PDB entry 3FOZ | X-ray diffraction, 2.50 A resolution | chains B and D of the 4 polymer chains in the assembly

[Chain B]
Molecule: tRNA delta(2)-isopentenylpyrophosphate transferase
From: Escherichia coli K-12
Notes: EC 2.5.1.8
UniProtKB: P16384 (MIAA_ECOLI); residues 1-316 here = UniProt positions 1-316
Sequence (316 residues; row label = number of the first residue in the row):
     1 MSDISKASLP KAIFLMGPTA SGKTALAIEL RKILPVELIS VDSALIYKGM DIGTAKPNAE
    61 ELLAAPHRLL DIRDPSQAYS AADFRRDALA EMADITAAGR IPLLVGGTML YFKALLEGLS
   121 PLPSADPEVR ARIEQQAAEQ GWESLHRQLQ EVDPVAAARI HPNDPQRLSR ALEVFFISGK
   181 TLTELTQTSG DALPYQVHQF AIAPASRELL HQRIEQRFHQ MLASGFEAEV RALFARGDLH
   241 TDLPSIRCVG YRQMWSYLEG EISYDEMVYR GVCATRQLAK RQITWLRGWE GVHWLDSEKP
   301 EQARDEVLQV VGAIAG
Disordered / not traced: 1-8, 312-316
Metal / ion sites: Ca2+: Thr-284, Arg-287 (shared with A31(D) of chain D)
UniProt features mapped onto this chain:
  - region: Asp-42 to Leu-45 (Interaction with substrate tRNA), Ser-120 to Ser-124 (Interaction with substrate tRNA), Gln-166 to Arg-170 (Interaction with substrate tRNA), Ser-206 to Glu-229 (Interaction with isopentenylpyrophosphate transferase), Arg-247 to Arg-252 (Interaction with substrate tRNA), Lys-280 to Arg-287 (Interaction with substrate tRNA)
  - binding site (ATP): Gly-17 to Thr-24
  - binding site (substrate): Thr-19 to Thr-24
  - site: Thr-108 (Interaction with substrate tRNA), Arg-130 (Interaction with substrate tRNA), Lys-280 (Required for specificity towards tRNA substrates containing a purine at position 29)
From the paper describing this entry:
  - binding site for tRNA(Phe): Asp-42, Ser-43, Thr-54, Thr-108, Ser-120, Leu-122, Ser-124, Arg-130, Gln-166, Arg-167, Arg-170, Arg-247, Arg-252, Lys-280, Arg-281
  - catalytic residues: Asp-42 (citing earlier work)
  - mutagenesis - K280A: abolished catalytic activity (citing earlier work)
  - specificity-determining residues: Lys-280 (proposed by the authors, not directly observed)

[Chain D]
Molecule: tRNA(Phe)
Sequence (69 nucleotides; numbered 4 to 72; the number before each row is that of its first residue):
     4 CGGAUAGCUC AGUCGGUAGA GCAGGGGAUU GAAAAUCCCC GUGUCCUUGG UUCGAUUCCG
    64 AGUCCGGGC
Metal / ion sites: Ca2+ site 1: A7, U8, A14; Ca2+ site 2 near U12 (its only coordinating residue here); Ca2+ site 3: C17, G19; Ca2+ site 4: G22, U45; Ca2+ site 5: A31 (shared with Thr-284(B), Arg-287(B) of chain B); Ca2+ site 6 near A58 (its only coordinating residue here); Ca2+ site 7 near U60 (its only coordinating residue here); Ca2+ site 8 near G70 (its only coordinating residue here)

[Interface between chain B and chain D]
Contacting residue pairs (84; chain B residue first):
  Asp-42(B) / A37(D)  hydrogen bond to the base
  Ser-43(B) / A36(D)  phosphate contact
  Ser-43(B) / A37(D)  hydrogen bond to the phosphate
  Ala-44(B) / A37(D)  base contact
  Gly-53(B) / A37(D)  base contact
  Thr-54(B) / A37(D)  hydrogen bond to the base
  Tyr-79(B) / A35(D)  sugar contact
  Tyr-79(B) / A36(D)  phosphate contact
  Ser-80(B) / G34(D)  phosphate contact
  Ser-80(B) / A35(D)  sugar contact
  Ala-82(B) / G34(D)  base contact
  Gly-107(B) / A37(D)  phosphate contact
  Thr-108(B) / A36(D)  sugar contact
  Thr-108(B) / A37(D)  hydrogen bond to the phosphate
  Leu-110(B) / U32(D)  sugar contact
  Leu-110(B) / A36(D)  sugar contact
  Tyr-111(B) / A36(D)  hydrogen bond to the phosphate
  Leu-119(B) / U33(D)  sugar contact
  Leu-119(B) / G34(D)  base contact
  Ser-120(B) / U33(D)  hydrogen bond to the base
  Ser-120(B) / G34(D)  hydrogen bond to the base
  Pro-121(B) / G34(D)  base contact
  Leu-122(B) / U33(D)  sugar contact
  Leu-122(B) / G34(D)  hydrogen bond to the base
  Ser-124(B) / G34(D)  base contact
  Ala-125(B) / G34(D)  sugar contact
  Ala-125(B) / A35(D)  phosphate contact
  Arg-130(B) / A35(D)  salt bridge to the phosphate
  His-161(B) / C40(D)  sugar contact
  His-161(B) / C41(D)  sugar contact
  Asn-163(B) / C40(D)  phosphate contact
  Asn-163(B) / C41(D)  phosphate contact
  Asp-164(B) / U39(D)  hydrogen bond to the sugar
  Asp-164(B) / C40(D)  sugar contact
  Pro-165(B) / U39(D)  sugar contact
  Pro-165(B) / C40(D)  phosphate contact
  Gln-166(B) / A35(D)  hydrogen bond to the sugar
  Gln-166(B) / A36(D)  hydrogen bond to the base
  Gln-166(B) / A38(D)  hydrogen bond to the sugar
  Gln-166(B) / U39(D)  sugar contact
  Arg-167(B) / A31(D)  base contact
  Arg-167(B) / U32(D)  hydrogen bond to the sugar
  Arg-167(B) / U33(D)  salt bridge to the phosphate
  Arg-167(B) / A36(D)  hydrogen bond to the base
  Arg-167(B) / A38(D)  hydrogen bond to the base
  Arg-167(B) / U39(D)  hydrogen bond to the base
  Arg-170(B) / G34(D)  salt bridge to the phosphate
  Thr-186(B) / U33(D)  base contact
  Arg-207(B) / G28(D)  salt bridge to the phosphate
  Arg-207(B) / G29(D)  salt bridge to the phosphate
  His-211(B) / G27(D)  phosphate contact
  His-211(B) / G28(D)  salt bridge to the phosphate
  Asp-242(B) / A35(D)  base contact
  Pro-244(B) / A35(D)  sugar contact
  Pro-244(B) / A36(D)  phosphate contact
  Arg-247(B) / A37(D)  sugar contact
  Arg-247(B) / A38(D)  hydrogen bond to the sugar
  Arg-247(B) / U39(D)  salt bridge to the phosphate
  Cys-248(B) / A37(D)  sugar contact
  Val-249(B) / A37(D)  hydrogen bond to the base
  Arg-252(B) / A38(D)  salt bridge to the phosphate
  Arg-252(B) / U39(D)  salt bridge to the phosphate
  Tyr-269(B) / C25(D)  sugar contact
  Tyr-269(B) / A26(D)  hydrogen bond to the sugar
  Arg-270(B) / C25(D)  hydrogen bond to the sugar
  Cys-273(B) / A26(D)  phosphate contact
  Cys-273(B) / G27(D)  phosphate contact
  Arg-276(B) / A26(D)  hydrogen bond to the phosphate
  Arg-276(B) / G27(D)  salt bridge to the phosphate
  Gln-277(B) / A26(D)  hydrogen bond to the phosphate
  Gln-277(B) / G27(D)  hydrogen bond to the phosphate
  Leu-278(B) / A37(D)  sugar contact
  Lys-280(B) / G28(D)  phosphate contact
  Lys-280(B) / G29(D)  hydrogen bond to the base
  Arg-281(B) / A31(D)  base contact
  Arg-281(B) / A38(D)  salt bridge to the phosphate
  Arg-281(B) / U39(D)  hydrogen bond to the base
  Arg-281(B) / C40(D)  base contact
  Thr-284(B) / G30(D)  hydrogen bond to the phosphate
  Thr-284(B) / A31(D)  phosphate contact
  Thr-284(B) / U32(D)  base contact
  Trp-285(B) / U32(D)  stacking on the base
  Arg-287(B) / G29(D)  salt bridge to the phosphate
  Arg-287(B) / G30(D)  salt bridge to the phosphate
Other interface residues (no listed pair), chain B (51 interface residues in all): Leu-45, Ala-81, Pro-123, Arg-159, Gln-282

[In short]
51 residues of chain B and 17 residues of chain D are in contact, with 26 hydrogen bonds, 13 salt bridges and
1 aromatic stacking contact. Polar pairs include Asp-42(B)/A37(D), Thr-54(B)/A37(D) and Ser-120(B)/U33(D). The
paper reports the catalytic residue Asp-42(B); K280A of chain B abolishes catalytic activity.
Chain B is tRNA delta(2)-isopentenylpyrophosphate transferase (Escherichia coli K-12) and chain D is
tRNA(Phe); the structure, Structure of E. coli Isopentenyl-tRNA transferase in complex with E. coli tRNA(Phe),
was determined by X-ray diffraction.
